Entry 6RZQ (X-ray diffraction, 1.81 A resolution); this record covers chain A.

# Chain A
Protein: Heat shock protein 70
Source organism: Plasmodium falciparum (isolate 3D7)
UniProtKB: K7NTP5 (K7NTP5_PLAF7); numbering as in UniProt (aligned over 29-419)
Amino-acid sequence (393 residues; row label = number of the first residue in the row):
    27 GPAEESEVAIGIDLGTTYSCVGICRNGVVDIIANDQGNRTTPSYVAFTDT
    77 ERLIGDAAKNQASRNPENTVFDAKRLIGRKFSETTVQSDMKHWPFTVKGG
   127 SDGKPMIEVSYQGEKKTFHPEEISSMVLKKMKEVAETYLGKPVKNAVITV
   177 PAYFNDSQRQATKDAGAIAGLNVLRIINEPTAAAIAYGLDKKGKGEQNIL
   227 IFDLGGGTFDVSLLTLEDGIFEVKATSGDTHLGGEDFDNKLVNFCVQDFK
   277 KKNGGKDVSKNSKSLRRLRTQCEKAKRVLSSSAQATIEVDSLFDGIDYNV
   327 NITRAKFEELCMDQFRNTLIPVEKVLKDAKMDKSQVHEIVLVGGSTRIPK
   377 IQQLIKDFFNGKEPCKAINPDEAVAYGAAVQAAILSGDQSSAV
Not modelled in the structure: 27-32, 216-218, 220, 418-419
Construct notes: expression tag (27-28)
Modified residues: Cys391 (S-oxy cysteine; CSX)
Residues lining bound ligands: AMP-PNP (ANP; phosphoaminophosphonic acid-adenylate ester): Asp39, Gly41, Thr42, Thr43, Tyr44, Gly231, Gly232, Gly233, Thr234, Gly260, Glu261, Glu299, Lys302, Arg303, Ser306, Gly369, Gly370, Ser371, Arg373, Ile374, Asp397
From the paper describing this entry:
  - specificity-determining residues: Glu33, Val34, Arg51, Lys155 (proposed by the authors, not directly observed)

# Summary
Ligands of chain A: AMP-PNP. From the paper: specificity determinants Glu33, Val34 and Arg51 among others.
Chain A is Heat shock protein 70 (Plasmodium falciparum (isolate 3D7)); the structure, Plasmodium falciparum
Hsp70-x chaperone nucleotide binding domain - ANP-PnP bound state, was determined by X-ray diffraction
together with 6RZY and 6S02 from the same study.
